Entry 4QPJ (X-ray diffraction, 2.74 A resolution); this record covers chains A and C of the 4 polymer chains in the assembly.

# Chain A
Name: Phosphotransferase
Organism: Brucella abortus
Notes: fragment: ChpT
Reference sequence: Q2YQA5 (Q2YQA5_BRUA2); numbering as in UniProt (aligned over 1-209)
Chain sequence (243 residues; row label = number of the first residue in the row; numbers below 1 keep their minus sign (Met-33 is residue -33)):
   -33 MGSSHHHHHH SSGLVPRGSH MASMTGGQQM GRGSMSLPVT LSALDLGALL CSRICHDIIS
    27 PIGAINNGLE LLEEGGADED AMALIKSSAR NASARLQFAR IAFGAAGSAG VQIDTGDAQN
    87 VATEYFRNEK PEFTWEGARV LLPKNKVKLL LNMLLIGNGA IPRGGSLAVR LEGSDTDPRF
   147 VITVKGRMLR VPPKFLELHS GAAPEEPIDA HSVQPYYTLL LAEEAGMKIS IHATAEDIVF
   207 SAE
Disordered / not traced: -33 to 1
Differences from the reference sequence: initiating methionine (-33); expression tag (-32 to 0)
Swiss-Prot annotation at these positions:
  - modified residue: His22 (Phosphohistidine)
  - mutagenesis: His22 (H22A: Loss of phosphoryl transfer from CckA-P to ChpT), Asn33 (N33R: 5-fold decrease in phosphoryl transfer from CckA-P to ChpT), Glu36 (E36R: 10-fold decrease in phosphoryl transfer from CckA-P to ChpT), Glu40 (E40R: 3-fold decrease in phosphoryl transfer from CckA-P to ChpT)
Metal / ion sites: Ca2+: Phe92, Glu95, Pro97; Na+: Asn124, Ile127
Reported in the primary citation:
  - post-translational modification sites: His22
  - mutagenesis - N33A/E36A/E40A, K96A/R156A/H177A: unchanged catalytic activity on CckA
  - mutagenesis - N33A/E36A/E40A, N33R, E36R, E40R, K96A/R156A/H177A: decreased catalytic activity with Cell cycle response regulator CtrA (chain C)

# Chain C
Name: Cell cycle response regulator CtrA
Organism: Brucella abortus
Notes: fragment: CtrA
Reference sequence: Q2YQA4 (CTRA_BRUA2); residue numbers follow UniProt; this construct covers 1-118
Chain sequence (152 residues; each row starts with the number of its first residue; numbers below 1 keep their minus sign (Met-33 is residue -33)):
   -33 MGSSHHHHHH SSGLVPRGSH MASMTGGQQM GRGSMRVLLI EDDSAIAQSI ELMLKSESFN
    27 VYTTDLGEEG IDLGKLYDYD IILLDLNLPD MSGYEVLRTL RLSKVKTPIL ILSGMAGIED
    87 KVRGLGFGAD DYMTKPFHKD ELIARIHAIV RR
Disordered / not traced: -33 to -2
Differences from the reference sequence: initiating methionine (-33); expression tag (-32 to 0)
Swiss-Prot annotation at these positions:
  - modified residue: Asp51 (4-aspartylphosphate)
  - mutagenesis: Ser15 (S15R: 90% reduction in phosphoryl transfer from CckA-P to CtrA via ChpT)
Reported in the primary citation:
  - post-translational modification sites: Asp51
  - mutagenesis - S15R: decreased catalytic activity with Phosphotransferase (chain A)

# Chain A / chain C interface
Pairs across the interface - 30 pairs, chain A then chain C:
  His22(A) - Asn53(C)
  His22(A) - Gly80(C)
  His22(A) - Met81(C)
  Ile25(A) - Pro102(C)
  Ser26(A) - Asp9(C)
  Ser26(A) - Ile12(C)
  Gly29(A) - Pro102(C)
  Ala30(A) - Ala11(C)
  Ala30(A) - Ser15(C)
  Asn33(A) - Ser15(C)  hydrogen bond
  Asn33(A) - Met19(C)
  Asn33(A) - Phe103(C)
  Glu36(A) - His104(C)  salt bridge
  Glu36(A) - Lys105(C)  hydrogen bond (side chain-backbone)
  Leu37(A) - Leu18(C)  hydrophobic
  Leu37(A) - Ser22(C)
  Glu40(A) - Lys105(C)  salt bridge
  Asp46(A) - Leu18(C)
  Ala47(A) - Leu18(C)
  Leu50(A) - Gln14(C)
  Leu50(A) - Ser15(C)
  Arg61(A) - Asp9(C)  salt bridge
  Lys96(A) - Asp8(C)  salt bridge
  Lys96(A) - Asp31(C)  salt bridge
  Pro128(A) - Pro55(C)  hydrophobic
  Arg129(A) - Leu32(C)
  Arg156(A) - Pro55(C)  hydrogen bond (side chain-backbone)
  Ala176(A) - Met81(C)  hydrophobic
  His177(A) - Asn53(C)  hydrogen bond
  His177(A) - Met81(C)
Also at the interface, not in a pair above, chain A (23 interface residues in all): Ser18, Pro27, Ser54, Met154
Also at the interface, not in a pair above, chain C (21 interface residues in all): Asp56, Lys101
Interface features reported in the paper:
  - interface residues, chain A: Asn33(A), Glu36(A), Glu40(A), Lys96(A), His177(A)
  - interface residues, chain C: Ser15(C)

# In short
23 residues of chain A and 21 residues of chain C are in contact, with 4 hydrogen bonds and 5 salt bridges.
Polar contacts include Glu36(A)-His104(C), Glu40(A)-Lys105(C) and Arg61(A)-Asp9(C). The paper reports that
N33A/E36A/E40A, N33R and E36R of chain A, among others, reduce catalytic activity with Cell cycle response
regulator CtrA (chain C); interface residues Asn33(A), Glu36(A) and Ser15(C) among others; 6 substitutions
were tested in all.
Chain A is Phosphotransferase and chain C is Cell cycle response regulator CtrA, both from Brucella abortus;
the structure, 2.7 Angstrom Structure of a Phosphotransferase in Complex with a Receiver Domain, was
determined by X-ray diffraction together with 4QPK from the same study.
